Entry 9Q96 (electron microscopy, 4.60 A resolution (low resolution: residue-level contacts below are approximate; hydrogen-bond / salt-bridge calls are withheld)); this record covers chains D and M of the 8 polymer chains in the assembly.

# Chain D
Name: DNA-directed RNA polymerase subunit beta'
Organism: Escherichia coli K-12
Notes: EC 2.7.7.6
Reference sequence: P0A8T7 (RPOC_ECOLI); residue numbers follow UniProt; this construct covers 1-1407
Chain sequence (1407 residues; numbered 1 to 1407; the number before each row is that of its first residue):
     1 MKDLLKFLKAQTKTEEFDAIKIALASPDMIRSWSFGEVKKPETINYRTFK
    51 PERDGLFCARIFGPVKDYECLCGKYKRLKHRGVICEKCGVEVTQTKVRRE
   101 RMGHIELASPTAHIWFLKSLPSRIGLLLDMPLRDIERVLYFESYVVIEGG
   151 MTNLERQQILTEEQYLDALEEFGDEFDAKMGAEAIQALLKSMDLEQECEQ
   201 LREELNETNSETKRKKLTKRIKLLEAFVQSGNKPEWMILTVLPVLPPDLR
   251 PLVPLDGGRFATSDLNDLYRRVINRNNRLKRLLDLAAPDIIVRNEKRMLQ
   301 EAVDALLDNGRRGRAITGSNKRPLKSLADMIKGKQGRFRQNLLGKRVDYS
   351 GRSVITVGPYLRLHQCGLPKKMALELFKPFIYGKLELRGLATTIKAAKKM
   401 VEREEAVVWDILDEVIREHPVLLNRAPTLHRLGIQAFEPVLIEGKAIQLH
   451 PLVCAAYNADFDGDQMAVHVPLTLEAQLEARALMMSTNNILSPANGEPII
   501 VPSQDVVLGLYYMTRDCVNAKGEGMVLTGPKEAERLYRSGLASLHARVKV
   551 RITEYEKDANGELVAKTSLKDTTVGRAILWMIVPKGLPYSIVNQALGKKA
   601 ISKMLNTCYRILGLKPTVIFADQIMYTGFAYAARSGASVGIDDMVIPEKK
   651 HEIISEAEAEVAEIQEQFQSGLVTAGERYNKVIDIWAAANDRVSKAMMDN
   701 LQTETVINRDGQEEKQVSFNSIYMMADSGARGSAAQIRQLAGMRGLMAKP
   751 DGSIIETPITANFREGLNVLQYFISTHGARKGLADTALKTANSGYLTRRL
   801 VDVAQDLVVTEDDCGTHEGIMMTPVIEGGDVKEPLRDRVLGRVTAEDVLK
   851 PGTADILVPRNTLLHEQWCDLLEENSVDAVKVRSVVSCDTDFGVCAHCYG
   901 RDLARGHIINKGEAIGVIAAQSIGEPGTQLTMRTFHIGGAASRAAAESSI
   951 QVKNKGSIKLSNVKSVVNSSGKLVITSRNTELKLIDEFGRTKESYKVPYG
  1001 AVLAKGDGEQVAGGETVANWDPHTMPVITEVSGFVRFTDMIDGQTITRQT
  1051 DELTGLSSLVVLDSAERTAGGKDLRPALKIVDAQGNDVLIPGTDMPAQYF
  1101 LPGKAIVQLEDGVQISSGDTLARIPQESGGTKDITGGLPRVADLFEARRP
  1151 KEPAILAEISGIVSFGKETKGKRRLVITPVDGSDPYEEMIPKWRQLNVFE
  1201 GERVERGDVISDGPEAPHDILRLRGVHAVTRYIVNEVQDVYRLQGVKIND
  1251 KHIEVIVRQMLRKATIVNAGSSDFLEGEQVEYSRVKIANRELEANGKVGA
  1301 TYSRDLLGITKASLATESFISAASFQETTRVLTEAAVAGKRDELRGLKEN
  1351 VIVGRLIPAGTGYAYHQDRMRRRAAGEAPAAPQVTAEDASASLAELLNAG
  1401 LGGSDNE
Unresolved in the structure: 1-3, 1050-1056, 1068-1074, 1089-1096, 1127-1132, 1377-1407
Swiss-Prot annotation at these positions:
  - binding site (Zn(2+)): Cys70, Cys72, Cys85, Cys88, Cys814, Cys888, Cys895, Cys898
  - binding site (Mg(2+)): Asp460, Asp462, Asp464
  - modified residue: Lys983 (N6-acetyllysine)

# Chain M
Name: RNA polymerase sigma-54 factor
Organism: Klebsiella pneumoniae
Reference sequence: A0A377VEN9 (A0A377VEN9_KLEPN); the construct has insertions or renumbered stretches relative to UniProt, so the offset changes along the chain: 26-257 = UniProt 2-233; 259-292 = UniProt 234-267; 333-477 = UniProt 309-453
Chain sequence (497 residues; each row starts with the number of its first residue; note: 41 numbers in that range are skipped by the numbering (no residue carries them; nothing is unmodelled there); a row labelled like 292A-292Z holds insertion residues (292A, then the next letters in order); numbers below 1 keep their minus sign (Met-19 is residue -19)):
   -19 MGSSHHHHHHSSGLVPRGSHMKQGLQLRLSQQLAMTPQLQQAIRLLQLST
    31 LELQQELQQALESNPLLEQTDLHDEVEAKEVEDRESLDTVDALEQKEMPD
    81 ELPLDASWDEIYTAGTPSGNGVDYQDDELPVYQGETTQTLQDYLMWQVEL
   131 TPFTDTDRAIATSIVDAVDDTGYLTIQIEDIVDSIGDDEIGLEEVEAVLK
   181 RIQRFDPVGVAAKDLRDCLLIQLSQFAKETPWLEEARLIISDHLDLLANH
   231 DFRTLMRVTRLKEEVLKEAVNLIQSLD
   259 PRPGQSIQTSEPEYVIPDVLVRKVSGRWTVELNA
292A-292Z DSIPRLKINQQYAAMGNSARNDADGQ
293A-293O FIRSNLQEARWLIKS
   333 LESRNDTLLRVSRCIVEQQQAFFEQGEEYMKPMVLADIAQAVEMHESTIS
   383 RVTTQKYLHSPRGIFELKYFFSSHVNTEGGGEASSTAIRALVKKLIAAEN
   433 PAKPLSDSKLTSMLSEQGIMVARRTVAKYRESLSIPPSNQRKQLV
Unresolved in the structure: -19 to 105, 292A-292Z, 293A-293O, 404-414, 474-477
Sequence notes: initiating methionine (-19); expression tag (-18 to 25)

# Interface between chain D and chain M
Residue-residue contacts - 6 pairs, chain D then chain M:
  Pro251(D) - Tyr112(M)
  Val253(D) - Tyr112(M)
  Gly257(D) - Tyr272(M)
  Gln335(D) - Asp107(M)
  Gln335(D) - Glu108(M)
  Gly336(D) - Asp107(M)
Interface residues without a listed pair, chain D (9 interface residues in all): Leu4, Asp329, Arg337, Lys395
Interface residues without a listed pair, chain M (8 interface residues in all): Asp106, Gln113, Ile165, Asp186

# Summary
9 residues of chain D face 8 of chain M across their interface. From UniProt: 8 Zn2+-binding residues and 3
Mg2+-binding residues on chain D.
Chain D is DNA-directed RNA polymerase subunit beta' (Escherichia coli K-12) and chain M is RNA polymerase
sigma-54 factor (Klebsiella pneumoniae); the structure, Cryo-EM Structure of Bacterial RNA polymerase-sigma54
transcription open complex with wild type sigma54, from RPi(-10-1), was determined by electron microscopy,
deposited together with 9Q91, 9Q92, 9Q93, 9Q94, 9Q95, 9Q97 and 9Q98.
